6PIJ - chains D and 2 of the 13 polymer chains in the assembly; structure by electron microscopy, 2.90 A resolution.

== Chain D ==
Molecule: cas7 type I-F CRISPR-associated protein Csy3
From: Vibrio cholerae
Sequence (351 residues; numbered 2 to 352; the number before each row is that of its first residue):
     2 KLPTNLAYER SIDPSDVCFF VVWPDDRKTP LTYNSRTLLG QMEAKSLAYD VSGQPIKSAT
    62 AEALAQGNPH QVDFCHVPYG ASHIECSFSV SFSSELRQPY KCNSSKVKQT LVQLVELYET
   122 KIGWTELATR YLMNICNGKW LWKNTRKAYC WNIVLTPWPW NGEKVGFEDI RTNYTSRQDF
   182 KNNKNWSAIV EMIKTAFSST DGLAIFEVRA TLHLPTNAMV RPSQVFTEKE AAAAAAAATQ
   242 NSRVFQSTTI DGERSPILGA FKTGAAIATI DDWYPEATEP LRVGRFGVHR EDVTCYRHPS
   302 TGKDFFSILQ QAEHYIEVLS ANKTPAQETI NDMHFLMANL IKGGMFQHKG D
Not modelled in the structure: 231-240, 350-352

== Chain 2 ==
Molecule: Targeting strand ssDNA
Sequence (27 nucleotides; row label = number of the first residue in the row):
    31 ATGAAGCCAA GGCGTCCTGT AAGGCGG

== Interface between chain D and chain 2 ==
Pairs across the interface (7; chain D residue first):
  Ser-47(D) / DA31(2)  sugar contact
  His-71(D) / DA31(2)  base contact
  Phe-227(D) / DA34(2)  base contact
  Lys-230(D) / DA34(2)  hydrogen bond to the base
  Lys-230(D) / DA35(2)  hydrogen bond to the base
  Met-346(D) / DC37(2)  base contact
  Gln-348(D) / DC38(2)  sugar contact
Also at the interface, not in a pair above, chain D (8 interface residues in all): Asn-6, Glu-229
Also at the interface, not in a pair above, chain 2 (6 interface residues in all): DT32

== Summary ==
Chain D and chain 2 form an interface of 8 and 6 residues respectively; the contacts include 2 hydrogen bonds.
Among the polar pairs are Lys-230(D)/DA34(2) and Lys-230(D)/DA35(2).
Here chain D is cas7 type I-F CRISPR-associated protein Csy3 (Vibrio cholerae) and chain 2 is Targeting strand
ssDNA. Entry 6PIJ (Target DNA-bound V. cholerae TniQ-Cascade complex, closed conformation) was determined by
electron microscopy together with 6PIF and 6PIG from the same study.
